Entry 1O7Y (X-ray diffraction, 3.00 A resolution); this record covers chains C and D of the 4 polymer chains in the assembly.

# Chain C (and D)
Protein: Small inducible cytokine B10
Notes: chain D of this document is another copy of the same molecule, construct and numbering; everything in this record applies to it too
UniProt: P02778 (SZ10_HUMAN); residues 1-77 here correspond to UniProt positions 22-98 (UniProt number = residue number + 21)
Chain sequence (77 residues; numbered 1 to 77; the number before each row is that of its first residue):
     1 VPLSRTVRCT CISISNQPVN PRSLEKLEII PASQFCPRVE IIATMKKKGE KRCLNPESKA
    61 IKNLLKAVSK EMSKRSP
Unresolved in the structure: 1-6, 71-77 (chain D: 1-7, 71-77)
Sequence notes: conflict M72 (Arg93 in P02778)
Curated features (UniProtKB/Swiss-Prot):
  - modified residue: R5 (Citrulline)
Cystine bridges: C9-C36, C11-C53

# Chain C / chain D interface
Contacting residue pairs (31):
  L24(C) - P31(D)
  E25(C) - I30(D)
  E25(C) - P31(D)
  K26(C) - E28(D)  salt bridge
  K26(C) - I29(D)
  L27(C) - L27(D)
  L27(C) - E28(D)
  L27(C) - I29(D)  hydrogen bond (backbone-backbone)
  E28(C) - K26(D)
  E28(C) - L27(D)
  E28(C) - E28(D)
  I29(C) - K26(D)
  I29(C) - L27(D)  hydrogen bond (backbone-backbone)
  I29(C) - L65(D)
  I29(C) - V68(D)
  I29(C) - S69(D)
  I30(C) - E25(D)
  P31(C) - L24(D)
  P31(C) - E25(D)
  P31(C) - V68(D)  hydrophobic
  V39(C) - S69(D)
  P56(C) - K70(D)
  L65(C) - L65(D)
  K66(C) - K66(D)
  V68(C) - I29(D)
  V68(C) - P31(D)  hydrophobic
  V68(C) - V39(D)
  S69(C) - V39(D)
  S69(C) - L65(D)
  K70(C) - V39(D)
  K70(C) - P56(D)
Also at the interface, not in a pair above, chain C (16 interface residues in all): I41

# Summary
16 residues of chain C and 15 residues of chain D are in contact, with 2 hydrogen bonds and 1 salt bridge.
Among the polar pairs are K26(C)-E28(D) and L27(C)-I29(D).
Both chains are Small inducible cytokine B10. Entry 1O7Y (Crystal structure of IP-10 M-form) was determined by
X-ray diffraction (same publication as 1O7Z and 1O80).
